Entry 6LAB (X-ray diffraction, 3.20 A resolution); this record covers chains O and T of the 22 polymer chains in the assembly.

# Chain O
Name: Histone H3.1
Source organism: Homo sapiens
UniProtKB: P68431 (H31_HUMAN); residues 0-135 here correspond to UniProt positions 1-136 (UniProt number = residue number + 1)
Sequence (136 residues; row label = number of the first residue in the row; numbering starts at 0):
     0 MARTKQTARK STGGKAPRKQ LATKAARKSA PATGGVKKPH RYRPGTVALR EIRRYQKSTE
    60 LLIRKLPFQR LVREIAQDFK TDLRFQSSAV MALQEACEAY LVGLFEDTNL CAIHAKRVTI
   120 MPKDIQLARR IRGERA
Disordered / not traced: 0-37
Swiss-Prot annotation at these positions:
  - modified residue: Arg2 (Asymmetric dimethylarginine), Thr3 (Phosphothreonine), Lys4 (Allysine), Gln5 (5-glutamyl dopamine), Thr6 (Phosphothreonine), Arg8 (Citrulline), Lys9 (N6,N6,N6-trimethyllysine), Ser10 (ADP-ribosylserine), Thr11 (Phosphothreonine), Lys14 (N6-(2-hydroxyisobutyryl)lysine), Arg17 (Asymmetric dimethylarginine), Lys18 (N6-(2-hydroxyisobutyryl)lysine), Lys23 (N6-(2-hydroxyisobutyryl)lysine), Arg26 (Citrulline), Lys27 (N6,N6,N6-trimethyllysine), Ser28 (ADP-ribosylserine), Lys36 (N6,N6,N6-trimethyllysine), Lys37 (N6-methyllysine), Tyr41 (Phosphotyrosine), Lys56 (N6,N6,N6-trimethyllysine) and 8 more in UniProt
  - lipidation: Lys18 (N6-decanoyllysine)

# Chain T
Molecule: 169-nt DNA strand
Source organism: other sequences
Sequence (169 nucleotides; numbered -82 to 86; the number before each row is that of its first residue; numbers below 1 keep their minus sign (DG-82 is residue -82)):
   -82 GCTTTTTTTT TTCACAATCC CGGTGCCGAG GCCGCTCAAT TGGTCGTAGA CAGCTCTAGC
   -22 ACCGCTTAAA CGCACGTACG GATTCCGTAC GTGCGTTTAA GCGGTGCTAG AGCTGTCTAC
    38 GACCAATTGA GCGGCCTCGG CACCGGGATT GTGAAAAAAA AAAGCTGCA
Metal / ion sites: Ca2+ site 1: DG-52 (shared with 1 residue of chain S); Ca2+ site 2 near DG29 (its only coordinating residue here); Ca2+ site 3: DG51 (shared with 1 residue of chain S)

# Chain O / chain T interface
Pairs across the interface (26):
  His39(O) - DG70(T)  sugar contact
  Arg40(O) - DA71(T)  phosphate contact
  Tyr41(O) - DT69(T)  phosphate contact
  Tyr41(O) - DG70(T)  phosphate contact
  Arg42(O) - DA-5(T)  phosphate contact
  Arg42(O) - DG70(T)  hydrogen bond to the phosphate
  Arg42(O) - DA71(T)  salt bridge to the phosphate
  Pro43(O) - DA-5(T)  sugar contact
  Thr45(O) - DT69(T)  phosphate contact
  Thr45(O) - DG70(T)  hydrogen bond to the phosphate
  Arg63(O) - DA-14(T)  sugar contact
  Arg63(O) - DA-13(T)  phosphate contact
  Arg72(O) - DC-23(T)  salt bridge to the phosphate
  Arg83(O) - DG-24(T)  phosphate contact
  Arg83(O) - DC-23(T)  sugar contact
  Phe84(O) - DG-24(T)  sugar contact
  Phe84(O) - DC-23(T)  hydrogen bond to the phosphate
  Gln85(O) - DG-24(T)  phosphate contact
  Ser86(O) - DG-24(T)  phosphate contact
  Arg116(O) - DG-3(T)  phosphate contact
  Arg116(O) - DG-2(T)  phosphate contact
  Val117(O) - DG-3(T)  hydrogen bond to the phosphate
  Thr118(O) - DC-4(T)  phosphate contact
  Thr118(O) - DG-3(T)  hydrogen bond to the phosphate
  Met120(O) - DG-3(T)  phosphate contact
  Met120(O) - DG-2(T)  phosphate contact
Other interface residues (no listed pair), chain O (18 interface residues in all): Leu82, Lys115
Other interface residues (no listed pair), chain T (12 interface residues in all): DT-6

# Overview
Chain O and chain T form an interface of 18 and 12 residues respectively; the contacts include 5 hydrogen
bonds and 2 salt bridges. Among the polar pairs are Arg42(O)-DG70(T), Thr45(O)-DG70(T) and Phe84(O)-DC-23(T).
Chain O is Histone H3.1 (Homo sapiens) and chain T is a 169-nt DNA strand (other sequences); the structure,
169 bp nucleosome, harboring cohesive DNA termini, assembled with linker histone H1.0, was determined by X-ray
diffraction, deposited together with 7COW, 6LER, 6L9Z and 6LA2.
